Entry 8E1G (X-ray diffraction, 2.57 A resolution); this record covers chains L and A of the 3 polymer chains in the assembly.

Chain L:
Name: 2A10 Fab, light chain
From: Homo sapiens
Notes: antibody fragment or engineered binder
Amino-acid sequence (214 residues; each row starts with the number of its first residue):
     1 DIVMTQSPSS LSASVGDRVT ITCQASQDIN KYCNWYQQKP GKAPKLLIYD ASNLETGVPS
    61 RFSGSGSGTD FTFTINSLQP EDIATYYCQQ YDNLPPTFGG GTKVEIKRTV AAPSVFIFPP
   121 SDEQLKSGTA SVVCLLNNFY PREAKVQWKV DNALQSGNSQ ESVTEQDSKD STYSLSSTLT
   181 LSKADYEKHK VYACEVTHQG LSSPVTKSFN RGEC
Not modelled in the structure: 214
Disulfide bonds: Cys23-Cys88, Cys134-Cys194

Chain A:
Name: Spike protein S1
From: Severe acute respiratory syndrome coronavirus 2
UniProt: P0DTC2 (SPIKE_SARS2); numbering as in UniProt (aligned over 319-591)
Amino-acid sequence (281 residues; row label = number of the first residue in the row):
   319 RVQPTESIVR FPNITNLCPF GEVFNATRFA SVYAWNRKRI SNCVADYSVL YNSASFSTFK
   379 CYGVSPTKLN DLCFTNVYAD SFVIRGDEVR QIAPGQTGKI ADYNYKLPDD FTGCVIAWNS
   439 NNLDSKVGGN YNYLYRLFRK SNLKPFERDI STEIYQAGST PCNGVEGFNC YFPLQSYGFQ
   499 PTNGVGYQPY RVVVLSFELL HAPATVCGPK KSTNLVKNKC VNFNFNGLTG TGVLTESNKK
   559 FLPFQQFGRD IADTTDAVRD PQTLEILDIT PCSLEVDDDD K
Not modelled in the structure: 319-325, 560-575, 592-599
Disulfide bonds: Cys336-Cys361, Cys379-Cys432, Cys391-Cys525, Cys480-Cys488, Cys538-Cys590
Glycans and other covalent adducts: N-acetylglucosamine (NAG) linked to Asn343
Differences from the reference sequence: expression tag (592-599)
Swiss-Prot annotation at these positions:
  - region: Arg403 to Asp405 (Integrin-binding motif), Asn448 to Phe456 (Immunodominant HLA epitope recognized by the CD8+)
  - glycosylation: Thr323 (O-linked (GalNAc) threonine), Ser325 (O-linked (HexNAc...) serine), Asn331 (N-linked (GlcNAc...) (complex) asparagine), Asn343 (N-linked (GlcNAc...) (complex) asparagine)
  - natural variant: Gly339 (G339D: In strain: Omicron/BA.1, Omicron/BA.2 and 4 more; G339H: In strain: Omicron/BA.2.75, Omicron/XBB.1.5 and 1 more), Arg346 (R346K: In strain: Mu/B.1.621; R346T: In strain: Omicron/BQ.1.1, Omicron/XBB.1.5 and 1 more), Leu368 (L368I: In strain: Omicron/XBB.1.5, Omicron/EG.5.1), Ser371 (S371F: In strain: Omicron/BA.2, Omicron/BA.2.12.1 and 6 more; S371L: In strain: Omicron/BA.1), Ser373 (S373P: In strain: Omicron/BA.1, Omicron/BA.2 and 7 more), Ser375 (S375F: In strain: Omicron/BA.1, Omicron/BA.2 and 7 more), Thr376 (T376A: In strain: Omicron/BA.2, Omicron/BA.2.12.1 and 5 more), Asp405 (D405N: In strain: Omicron/BA.2, Omicron/BA.2.12.1 and 6 more), Arg408 (R408S: In strain: Omicron/BA.2, Omicron/BA.2.12.1 and 6 more), Lys417 (K417N: In strain: Beta/B.1.351, Omicron/BA.1 and 8 more; K417T: In strain: Gamma/P.1), Asn440 (N440K: In strain: Omicron/BA.1, Omicron/BA.2 and 7 more), Lys444 (K444T: In strain: Omicron/BQ.1.1), 18 further natural variant entries in UniProt
  - mutagenesis: Asn331 (N331Q: Reduced viral infectivity), Asn343 (N343Q: Reduced viral infectivity), Leu452 (L452R: Increased resistance to neutralizing antibodies. Decreases HLA binding to NF9 epitope. Increased binding affinity to human ACE2), Tyr453 (Y453F: Decreased HLA binding to NF9 epitope. Increased binding affinity to human ACE2), Ala475 (A475V: Increased resistance to neutralizing antibodies), Val483 (V483A: Increased resistance to neutralizing antibodies), Glu484 (E484D: Increased replication in human TMEM106B overexpressing cells), Phe490 (F490L: Increased resistance to neutralizing antibodies and human covalescent sera neutralization), Gln493 (Q493N: Reduced host ACE2-binding affinity in vitro; Q493Y: Reduced host ACE2-binding affinity in vitro), Asn501 (N501T: Reduced host ACE2-binding affinity in vitro; N501Y: Increased binding affinity to human ACE2), His519 (H519P: Increased resistance to human covalescent sera neutralization)
What the authors report for this chain:
  - mutagenesis - S477N, T478K, N501Y: unchanged binding to 2A10 Fab
  - mutagenesis - R346K, E484A: unchanged binding to 1H2 Fab

How chain L and chain A interact:
Contacting residue pairs - 9 pairs, chain L then chain A:
  Asp28(L) with Gly502(A), hydrogen bond (side chain-backbone); Tyr505(A)
  Ile29(L) with Tyr505(A)
  Asn30(L) with Asn501(A), hydrogen bond; Tyr505(A)
  Tyr32(L) with Arg403(A); Tyr505(A), hydrophobic
  Asp92(L) with Arg403(A), salt bridge; Tyr505(A), hydrogen bond
The authors on this interface:
  - specific contacts: Asn30(L)-Asn501(A) (hydrogen bond), Asp92(L)-Tyr505(A) (hydrogen bond)
  - epitope / paratope residues, chain L: Asn30(L), Asp92(L)

Overview:
Chain L and chain A form an interface of 5 and 4 residues respectively, with 3 hydrogen bonds and 1 salt
bridge. Among the polar pairs are Asp92(L)-Arg403(A), Asp28(L)-Gly502(A) and Asn30(L)-Asn501(A). The authors
report hydrogen bonds between Asn30(L) and Asn501(A) and Asp92(L) and Tyr505(A). The paper reports that S477N,
T478K and N501Y of chain A leave binding to 2A10 Fab unchanged; epitope/paratope residues Asn30(L) and
Asp92(L); 5 substitutions were tested in all.
Here chain L is 2A10 Fab, light chain (Homo sapiens) and chain A is Spike protein S1 (Severe acute respiratory
syndrome coronavirus 2). Entry 8E1G (SARS-CoV-2 RBD in complex with Omicron-neutralizing antibody 2A10) was
determined by X-ray diffraction together with 8F0G from the same study.
